PDB entry 8F1J | electron microscopy, 2.60 A resolution | chains C and J of the 10 polymer chains in the assembly

# Chain C
Molecule: 36-nt DNA strand
Sequence (36 nucleotides; each row starts with the number of its first residue):
     1 CCAGAAATTG GCACGAAAAT TGCCTTAAAT ACAACG
Not modelled in the structure: 1-6, 19-36
Differences from the reference sequence: engineered mutation DC24 (Da144241 in AE000657.1), DT25 (Da144242 in AE000657.1)

# Chain J
Molecule: DNA-directed RNA polymerase subunit beta'
From: Escherichia coli
Notes: EC 2.7.7.6
UniProt: P0A8T7 (RPOC_ECOLI); residues 1-1407 here = UniProt positions 1-1407
Sequence (1430 residues; numbered 1 to 1430; the number before each row is that of its first residue):
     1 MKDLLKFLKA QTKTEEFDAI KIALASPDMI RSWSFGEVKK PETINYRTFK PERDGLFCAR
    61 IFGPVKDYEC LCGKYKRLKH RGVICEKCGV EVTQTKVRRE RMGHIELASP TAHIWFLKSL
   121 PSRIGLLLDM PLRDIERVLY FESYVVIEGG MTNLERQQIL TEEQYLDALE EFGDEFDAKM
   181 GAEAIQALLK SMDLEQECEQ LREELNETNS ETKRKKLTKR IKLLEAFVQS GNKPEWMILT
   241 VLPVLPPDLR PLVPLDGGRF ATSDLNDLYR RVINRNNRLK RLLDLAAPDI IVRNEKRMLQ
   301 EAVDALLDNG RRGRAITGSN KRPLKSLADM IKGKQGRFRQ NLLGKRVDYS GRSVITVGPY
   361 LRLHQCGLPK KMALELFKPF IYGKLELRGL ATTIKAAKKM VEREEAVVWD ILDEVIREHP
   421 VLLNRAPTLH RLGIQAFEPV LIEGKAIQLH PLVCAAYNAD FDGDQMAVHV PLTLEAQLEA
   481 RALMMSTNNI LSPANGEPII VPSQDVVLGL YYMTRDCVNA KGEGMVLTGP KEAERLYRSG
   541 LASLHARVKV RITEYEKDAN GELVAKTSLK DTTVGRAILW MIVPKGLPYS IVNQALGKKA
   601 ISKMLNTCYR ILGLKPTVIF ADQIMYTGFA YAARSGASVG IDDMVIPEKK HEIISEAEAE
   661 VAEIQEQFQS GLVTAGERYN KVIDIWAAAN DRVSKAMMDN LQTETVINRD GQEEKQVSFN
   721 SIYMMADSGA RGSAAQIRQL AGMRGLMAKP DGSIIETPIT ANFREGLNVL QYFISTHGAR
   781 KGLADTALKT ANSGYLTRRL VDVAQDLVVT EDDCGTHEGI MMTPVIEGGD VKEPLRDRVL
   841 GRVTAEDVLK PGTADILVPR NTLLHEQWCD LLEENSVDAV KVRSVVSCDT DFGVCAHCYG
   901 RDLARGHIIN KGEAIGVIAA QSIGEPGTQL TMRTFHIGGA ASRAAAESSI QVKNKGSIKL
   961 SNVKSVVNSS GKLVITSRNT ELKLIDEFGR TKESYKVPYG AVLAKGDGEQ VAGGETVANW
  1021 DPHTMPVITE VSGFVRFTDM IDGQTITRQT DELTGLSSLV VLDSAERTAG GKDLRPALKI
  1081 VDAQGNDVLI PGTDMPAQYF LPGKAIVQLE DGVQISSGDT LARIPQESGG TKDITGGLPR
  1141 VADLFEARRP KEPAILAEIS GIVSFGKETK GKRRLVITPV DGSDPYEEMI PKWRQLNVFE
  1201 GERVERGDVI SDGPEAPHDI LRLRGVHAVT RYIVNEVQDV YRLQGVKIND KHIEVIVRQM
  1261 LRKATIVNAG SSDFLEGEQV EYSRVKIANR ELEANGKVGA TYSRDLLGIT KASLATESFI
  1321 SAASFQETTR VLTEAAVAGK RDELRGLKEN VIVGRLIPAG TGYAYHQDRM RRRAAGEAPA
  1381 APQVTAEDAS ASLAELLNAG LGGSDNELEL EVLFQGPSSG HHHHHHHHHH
Not modelled in the structure: 1-2, 935-947, 1127-1135, 1374-1430
Differences from the reference sequence: expression tag (1408-1430)
Swiss-Prot annotation at these positions:
  - binding site (Zn(2+)): Cys-70, Cys-72, Cys-85, Cys-88, Cys-814, Cys-888, Cys-895, Cys-898
  - binding site (Mg(2+)): Asp-460, Asp-462, Asp-464
  - modified residue: Lys-983 (N6-acetyllysine)
  - mutagenesis: Gln-504 (Q504P: Resistant to antibiotics salinamide A and B), Asn-690 (N690D: Resistant to antibiotics salinamide A and B), Met-697 (M697V: Resistant to antibiotics salinamide A and B), Ala-735 (A735T: Resistant to antibiotics salinamide A and B), Arg-738 (R738C/H/P/S: Resistant to antibiotics salinamide A and B), Ala-748 (A748E: Resistant to antibiotics salinamide A and B), Pro-758 (P758S/T: Resistant to antibiotics salinamide A and B), Phe-763 (F763C: Resistant to antibiotics salinamide A and B), Ser-775 (S775A: Resistant to antibiotics salinamide A and B), Ala-779 (A779T/V: Resistant to antibiotics salinamide A and B), Arg-780 (R780C: Resistant to antibiotics salinamide A and B), Gly-782 (G782A/C: Resistant to antibiotics salinamide A and B), 1 further mutagenesis entry in UniProt
Metal / ion sites: Zn2+ site 1: Cys-70, Cys-72, Cys-85, Cys-88; Mg2+: Asp-460, Asp-462, Asp-464; Zn2+ site 2: Cys-814, Cys-888, Cys-895, Cys-898

# How chain C and chain J interact
Contacting residue pairs (4):
  DT9(C) / Arg-1148(J)  hydrogen bond to the phosphate
  DG10(C) / Arg-1148(J)  salt bridge to the phosphate
  DG11(C) / Lys-1311(J)  salt bridge to the phosphate
  DA18(C) / Arg-1174(J)  phosphate contact
Interface residues without a listed pair, chain C (6 interface residues in all): DC12, DC14
Interface residues without a listed pair, chain J (6 interface residues in all): Pro-121, Arg-133, Lys-1170

# Summary
The chain C/chain J interface involves 6 residues from each chain; the contacts include 1 hydrogen bond and 2
salt bridges. Among the polar pairs are DT9(C)/Arg-1148(J), DG10(C)/Arg-1148(J) and DG11(C)/Lys-1311(J).
UniProt lists 8 Zn2+-binding residues, 3 Mg2+-binding residues and 13 mutagenesis sites on chain J.
Here chain C is a 36-nt DNA strand and chain J is DNA-directed RNA polymerase subunit beta' (Escherichia
coli). Entry 8F1J (SigN RNA polymerase early-melted intermediate bound to mismatch DNA fragment dhsU36mm2
(-12A)) was determined by electron microscopy (same publication as 8F1I and 8F1K).
